3A11 - chains D and F of the 6 polymer chains in the assembly; structure by X-ray diffraction, 2.50 A resolution.

[Chain D (and F)]
Protein: Translation initiation factor eIF-2B, delta subunit
From: Thermococcus kodakaraensis
Notes: EC 5.3.1.-; chain F of this document is another copy of the same molecule, construct and numbering; everything in this record applies to it too
UniProt: Q5JFM9 (Q5JFM9_PYRKO); numbering as in UniProt (aligned over 1-322)
Chain sequence (338 residues; row label = number of the first residue in the row; numbers below 1 keep their minus sign (Met-15 is residue -15)):
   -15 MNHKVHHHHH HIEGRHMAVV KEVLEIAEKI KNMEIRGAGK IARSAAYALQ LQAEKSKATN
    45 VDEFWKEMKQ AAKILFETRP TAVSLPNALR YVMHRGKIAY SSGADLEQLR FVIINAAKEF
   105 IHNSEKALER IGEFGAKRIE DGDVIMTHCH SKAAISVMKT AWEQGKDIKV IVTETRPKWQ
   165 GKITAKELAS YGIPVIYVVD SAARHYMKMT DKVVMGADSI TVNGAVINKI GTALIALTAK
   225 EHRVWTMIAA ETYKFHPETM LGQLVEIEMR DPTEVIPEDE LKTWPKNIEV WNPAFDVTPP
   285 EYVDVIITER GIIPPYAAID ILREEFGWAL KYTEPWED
Disordered / not traced: -15 to 0, 250-251 (chain F: -15 to 1, 247-248)
Sequence notes: expression tag (-15 to 0)
Curated features (UniProtKB/Swiss-Prot):
  - active site: Cys133 (Proton acceptor), Asp202 (Proton donor)
  - binding site (substrate): Arg20 to Gly23, Arg63, Ser135 to Ala137, Asn212, Lys213, Lys238
  - site: Arg227 (Plays a key role in hexamerization)
  - mutagenesis: Cys133 (C133A/S: Loss of catalytic activity), Asp202 (D202N: Loss of catalytic activity), Arg227 (R227E: Impairs molecular assembly. 60-fold decrease in catalytic activity)
Reported in the primary citation:
  - self-association interface (contacts with another copy of this molecule); pairs are residue here / residue on that copy: Arg227-Glu285
  - mutagenesis - R227E: decreased catalytic activity
  - mutagenesis - C133A, C133S, D202N: abolished catalytic activity
  - mutagenesis - D202N: abolished binding to alpha-R15P (proposed by the authors, not directly observed)
  - catalytic residues: Asp202 (proposed by the authors, not directly observed)

[Interface between chain D and chain F]
Pairs across the interface (22):
  Val206(D) - Tyr300(F)  hydrogen bond (backbone-side chain)
  Asn207(D) - Asp288(F)
  Asn207(D) - Pro298(F)
  Asn207(D) - Tyr300(F)
  Glu242(D) - Arg122(F)
  Thr243(D) - Arg122(F)
  Thr243(D) - Trp229(F)
  Thr243(D) - Ile296(F)
  Leu245(D) - Trp229(F)  hydrophobic
  Gly246(D) - Trp229(F)
  Gln247(D) - Arg122(F)
  Gln247(D) - Glu124(F)
  Gln247(D) - Trp229(F)
  Val249(D) - Glu124(F)
  Glu285(D) - Lys224(F)  salt bridge
  Glu285(D) - Arg227(F)  salt bridge
  Tyr286(D) - Arg227(F)  hydrogen bond
  Tyr300(D) - Tyr300(F)  hydrogen bond (backbone-side chain)
  Arg307(D) - Asp304(F)  salt bridge
  Leu314(D) - Arg294(F)
  Leu314(D) - Ile297(F)  hydrophobic
  Tyr316(D) - Arg294(F)
Interface residues without a listed pair, chain D (17 interface residues in all): Pro283, Ile303, Ala313
Interface residues without a listed pair, chain F (20 interface residues in all): Phe118, Lys196, Val289, Thr292, Gly295, Ala301, Ile305, Glu308

[In short]
17 residues of chain D and 20 residues of chain F are in contact, with 3 hydrogen bonds and 3 salt bridges.
Polar pairs include Glu285(D)-Lys224(F), Glu285(D)-Arg227(F) and Arg307(D)-Asp304(F). The paper reports the
catalytic residue Asp202(D); C133A, C133S and D202N of chain D abolish catalytic activity.
Both chains are Translation initiation factor eIF-2B, delta subunit (Thermococcus kodakaraensis). Entry 3A11
(Crystal structure of ribose-1,5-bisphosphate isomerase from Thermococcus kodakaraensis KOD1) was determined
by X-ray diffraction together with 3VM6 and 3A9C from the same study.
